8H9P - chains E and G of the 8 polymer chains in the assembly; structure by electron microscopy, 3.02 A resolution.

Chain E:
Molecule: ATP synthase subunit beta, mitochondrial
Source organism: Homo sapiens
Reference sequence: P06576 (ATPB_HUMAN); residues 1-482 here correspond to UniProt positions 48-529 (UniProt number = residue number + 47)
Chain sequence (482 residues; numbered 1 to 482; the number before each row is that of its first residue):
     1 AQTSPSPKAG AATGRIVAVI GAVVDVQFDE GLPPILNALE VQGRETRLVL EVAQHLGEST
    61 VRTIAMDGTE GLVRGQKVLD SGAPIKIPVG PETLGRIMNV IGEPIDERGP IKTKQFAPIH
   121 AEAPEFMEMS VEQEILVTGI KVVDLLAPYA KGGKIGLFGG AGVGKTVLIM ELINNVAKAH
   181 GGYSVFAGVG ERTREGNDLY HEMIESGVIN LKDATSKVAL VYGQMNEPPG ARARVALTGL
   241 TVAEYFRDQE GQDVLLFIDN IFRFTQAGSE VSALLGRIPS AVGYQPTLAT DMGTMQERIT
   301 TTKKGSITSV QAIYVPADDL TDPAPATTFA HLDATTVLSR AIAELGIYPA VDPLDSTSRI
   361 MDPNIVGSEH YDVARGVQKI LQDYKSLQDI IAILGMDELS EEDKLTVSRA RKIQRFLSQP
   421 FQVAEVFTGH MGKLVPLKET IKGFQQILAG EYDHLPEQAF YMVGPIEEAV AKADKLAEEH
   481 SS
Unresolved in the structure: 1-11, 392-399, 476-482
Curated features (UniProtKB/Swiss-Prot):
  - binding site (ADP): Gly-162, Val-163, Gly-164, Lys-165, Thr-166, Val-167
  - binding site (ATP): Gly-162, Gly-164, Lys-165, Thr-166, Val-167, Arg-192
  - binding site (phosphate): Gly-162, Val-163, Gly-164, Lys-165, Thr-166
  - binding site (Mg(2+)): Thr-166, Glu-191
  - modified residue: Lys-77 (N6-acetyllysine), Lys-86 (N6-acetyllysine), Lys-114 (N6-acetyllysine), Lys-151 (N6-acetyllysine), Lys-212 (N6-acetyllysine), Lys-217 (N6-acetyllysine), Thr-265 (Phosphothreonine), Ser-368 (Phosphoserine), Lys-379 (N6-acetyllysine), Ser-386 (Phosphoserine), Lys-433 (N6-acetyllysine), Lys-438 (N6-acetyllysine), Lys-475 (N6-acetyllysine), Ser-482 (Phosphoserine)
  - glycosylation: Ser-59 (O-linked (GlcNAc) serine)

Chain G:
Molecule: ATP synthase subunit gamma, mitochondrial
Source organism: Homo sapiens
Reference sequence: P36542 (ATPG_HUMAN); residues 1-273 here correspond to UniProt positions 26-298 (UniProt number = residue number + 25)
Chain sequence (273 residues; numbered 1 to 273; the number before each row is that of its first residue):
     1 ATLKDITRRL KSIKNIQKIT KSMKMVAAAK YARAERELKP ARIYGLGSLA LYEKADIKGP
    61 EDKKKHLLIG VSSDRGLCGA IHSSIAKQMK SEVATLTAAG KEVMLVGIGD KIRGILYRTH
   121 SDQFLVAFKE VGRKPPTFGD ASVIALELLN SGYEFDEGSI IFNKFRSVIS YKTEEKPIFS
   181 LNTVASADSM SIYDDIDADV LQNYQEYNLA NIIYYSLKES TTSEQSARMT AMDNASKNAS
   241 EMIDKLTLTF NRTRQAVITK ELIEIISGAA ALD
Unresolved in the structure: 1, 33-222, 273

Chain E / chain G interface:
Contacting residue pairs (13; chain E residue first):
  Ile-278(E) with Ile-266(G), hydrophobic
  Pro-279(E) with Ile-266(G)
  Ala-281(E) with Thr-259(G)
  Val-282(E) with Gln-255(G); Thr-259(G), hydrogen bond (backbone-side chain); Leu-262(G)
  Gly-283(E) with Leu-262(G)
  Asp-319(E) with Asn-251(G), hydrogen bond; Arg-254(G), salt bridge; Gln-255(G), hydrogen bond
  Thr-321(E) with Gln-255(G), hydrogen bond
  Asp-322(E) with Arg-254(G), salt bridge; Gln-255(G)
Interface residues without a listed pair, chain E (12 interface residues in all): Ser-280, Ala-317, Asp-318, Pro-323
Interface residues without a listed pair, chain G (7 interface residues in all): Ile-258

Overview:
Chain E and chain G form an interface of 12 and 7 residues respectively, with 4 hydrogen bonds and 2 salt
bridges. Among the polar pairs are Asp-319(E)/Arg-254(G), Asp-322(E)/Arg-254(G) and Val-282(E)/Thr-259(G).
Here chain E is ATP synthase subunit beta, mitochondrial and chain G is ATP synthase subunit gamma,
mitochondrial, both from Homo sapiens. Entry 8H9P (Human ATP synthase F1 domain, state 3b) was determined by
electron microscopy (same publication as 8H9E, 8H9I and 8H9L).
